7CGN - chains K and L of the 12 polymer chains in the assembly; structure by electron microscopy, 4.30 A resolution (low resolution: residue-level contacts below are approximate; hydrogen-bond / salt-bridge calls are withheld).

Chain K (and L):
Name: Outer membrane lipid asymmetry maintenance protein MlaD
Source organism: Escherichia coli (strain K12)
Notes: chain L of this document is another copy of the same molecule, construct and numbering; everything in this record applies to it too
Reference sequence: A0A6D2XU65 (A0A6D2XU65_ECOLI); numbering as in UniProt (aligned over 1-183)
Chain sequence (183 residues; numbered 1 to 183; the number before each row is that of its first residue):
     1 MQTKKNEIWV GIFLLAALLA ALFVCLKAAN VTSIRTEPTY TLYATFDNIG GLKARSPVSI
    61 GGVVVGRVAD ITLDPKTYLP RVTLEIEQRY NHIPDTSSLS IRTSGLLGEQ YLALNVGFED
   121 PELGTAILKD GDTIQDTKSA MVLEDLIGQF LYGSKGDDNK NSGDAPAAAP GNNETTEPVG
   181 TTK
Unresolved in the structure: 1-3, 31-35, 153-183

Chain K / chain L interface:
Residue-residue contacts - 24 pairs, chain K then chain L:
  Asp47(K) - Gly61(L)
  Asn48(K) - Gly61(L)
  Asn48(K) - Gly62(L)
  Ile49(K) - Gly61(L)
  Ile49(K) - Gly62(L)
  Ile49(K) - Val63(L)
  Gly50(K) - Gly62(L)
  Pro75(K) - His92(L)
  Tyr78(K) - His92(L)
  Tyr78(K) - Ile93(L)
  Tyr78(K) - Phe118(L)
  Pro80(K) - Val63(L)
  Leu107(K) - Ser104(L)
  Leu107(K) - Gly105(L)
  Leu107(K) - Leu106(L)
  Leu107(K) - Leu107(L)
  Gln110(K) - Ser104(L)
  Val142(K) - Arg102(L)
  Leu143(K) - Gly105(L)
  Leu143(K) - Leu106(L)
  Glu144(K) - Arg102(L)
  Glu144(K) - Thr103(L)
  Leu151(K) - Leu146(L)
  Tyr152(K) - Leu146(L)
Interface residues without a listed pair, chain K (18 interface residues in all): Gly51, Lys53, Leu73, Leu106
Interface residues without a listed pair, chain L (20 interface residues in all): Pro57, Ile60, Val64, Tyr90, Ile101, Gly108, Tyr111

Overview:
Chain K and chain L form an interface of 18 and 20 residues respectively.
Chain K and chain L are both Outer membrane lipid asymmetry maintenance protein MlaD (Escherichia coli (strain
K12)); the structure, The overall structure of the MlaFEDB complex in ATP-bound EQtall conformation (Mutation
of E170Q on MlaF), was determined by electron microscopy, deposited together with 7CGE and 7CH0.
